8TVX - chains B and J of the 15 polymer chains in the assembly; structure by electron microscopy, 3.70 A resolution.

[Chain B]
Name: DNA-directed RNA polymerase subunit beta
Source organism: Saccharomyces cerevisiae
Notes: EC 2.7.7.6
UniProt: A0A6A5Q4H2 (A0A6A5Q4H2_YEASX); residue numbers follow UniProt; this construct covers 1-1224
Amino-acid sequence (1224 residues; row label = number of the first residue in the row):
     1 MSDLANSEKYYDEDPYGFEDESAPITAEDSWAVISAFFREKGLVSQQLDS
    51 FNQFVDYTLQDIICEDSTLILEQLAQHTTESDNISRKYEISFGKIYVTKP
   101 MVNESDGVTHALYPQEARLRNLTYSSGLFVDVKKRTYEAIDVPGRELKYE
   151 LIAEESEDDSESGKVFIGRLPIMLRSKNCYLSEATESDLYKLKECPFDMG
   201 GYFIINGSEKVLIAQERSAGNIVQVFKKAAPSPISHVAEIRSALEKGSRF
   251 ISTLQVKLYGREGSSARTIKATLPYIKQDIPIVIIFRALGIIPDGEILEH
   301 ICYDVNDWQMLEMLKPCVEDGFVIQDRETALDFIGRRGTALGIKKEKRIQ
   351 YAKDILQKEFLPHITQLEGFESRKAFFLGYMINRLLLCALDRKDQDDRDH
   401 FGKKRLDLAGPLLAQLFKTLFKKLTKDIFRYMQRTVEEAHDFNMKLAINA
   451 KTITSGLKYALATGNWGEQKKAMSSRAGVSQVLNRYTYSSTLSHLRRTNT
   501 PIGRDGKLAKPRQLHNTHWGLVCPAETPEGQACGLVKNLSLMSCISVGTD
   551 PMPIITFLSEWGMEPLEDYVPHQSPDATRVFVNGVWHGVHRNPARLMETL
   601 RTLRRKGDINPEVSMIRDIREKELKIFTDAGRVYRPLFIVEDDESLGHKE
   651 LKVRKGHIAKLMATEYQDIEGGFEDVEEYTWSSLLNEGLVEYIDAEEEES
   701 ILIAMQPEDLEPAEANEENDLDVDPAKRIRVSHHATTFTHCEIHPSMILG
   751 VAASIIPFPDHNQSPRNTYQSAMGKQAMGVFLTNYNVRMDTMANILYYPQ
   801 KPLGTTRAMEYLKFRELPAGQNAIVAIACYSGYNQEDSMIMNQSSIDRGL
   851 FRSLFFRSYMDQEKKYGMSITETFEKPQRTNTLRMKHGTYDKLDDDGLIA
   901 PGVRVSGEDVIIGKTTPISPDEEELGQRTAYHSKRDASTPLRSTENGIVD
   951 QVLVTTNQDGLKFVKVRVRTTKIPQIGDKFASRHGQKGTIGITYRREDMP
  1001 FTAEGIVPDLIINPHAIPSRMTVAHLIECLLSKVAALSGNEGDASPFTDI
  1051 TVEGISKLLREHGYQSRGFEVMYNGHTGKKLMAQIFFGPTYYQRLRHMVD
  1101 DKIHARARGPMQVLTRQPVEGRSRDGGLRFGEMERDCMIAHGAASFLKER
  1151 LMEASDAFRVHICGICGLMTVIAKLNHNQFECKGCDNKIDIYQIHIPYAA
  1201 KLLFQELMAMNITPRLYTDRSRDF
Disordered / not traced: 1-19, 73-86, 140-161, 244-251, 340-346, 436-441, 468-475, 503-513, 673-676, 717-735, 880-944
Bound ions: Zn2+: Cys-1163, Cys-1166, Cys-1182, Cys-1185

[Chain J]
Name: DNA-directed RNA polymerases II subunit RPABC5
Source organism: Saccharomyces cerevisiae
UniProt: A0A6A5Q7Q6 (A0A6A5Q7Q6_YEASX); residues 1-70 here = UniProt positions 1-70
Amino-acid sequence (70 residues; row label = number of the first residue in the row):
     1 MIVPVRCFSCGKVVGDKWESYLNLLQEDELDEGTALSRLGLKRYCCRRMI
    51 LTHVDLIEKFLRYNPLEKRD
Disordered / not traced: 66-70
Bound ions: Zn2+: Cys-7, Cys-10, Cys-45, Cys-46

[Chain B / chain J interface]
Pairs across the interface (56; chain B residue first):
  Tyr-190(B) / Lys-59(J)
  Tyr-190(B) / Arg-62(J)
  Tyr-190(B) / Tyr-63(J)  hydrophobic
  Lys-193(B) / Tyr-63(J)
  Lys-193(B) / Pro-65(J)
  Glu-194(B) / Tyr-63(J)  hydrogen bond (backbone-side chain)
  Cys-195(B) / Tyr-63(J)
  Thr-783(B) / Phe-60(J)
  Thr-783(B) / Tyr-63(J)  hydrogen bond
  Asn-784(B) / Tyr-63(J)
  Tyr-785(B) / Phe-60(J)  hydrophobic
  Leu-796(B) / Met-1(J)
  Tyr-797(B) / Met-1(J)
  Tyr-798(B) / Ile-2(J)
  Tyr-798(B) / Pro-4(J)  hydrophobic
  Gln-800(B) / Phe-8(J)
  Gln-800(B) / Arg-48(J)
  Gln-800(B) / Met-49(J)
  Gln-800(B) / Thr-52(J)
  Lys-801(B) / Thr-52(J)  hydrogen bond (backbone-backbone)
  Lys-801(B) / Val-54(J)
  Leu-803(B) / Thr-52(J)
  Arg-815(B) / Val-54(J)
  Glu-816(B) / Val-54(J)
  Glu-816(B) / Leu-56(J)
  Glu-816(B) / Lys-59(J)  salt bridge
  Leu-817(B) / Leu-56(J)  hydrophobic
  Pro-818(B) / Val-54(J)  hydrophobic
  Gln-821(B) / Phe-8(J)
  Asn-822(B) / Arg-48(J)  hydrogen bond (backbone-side chain)
  Asn-822(B) / Thr-52(J)
  Ile-824(B) / Arg-48(J)
  Ser-845(B) / Phe-8(J)
  Arg-848(B) / Cys-7(J)  hydrogen bond (side chain-backbone)
  Arg-848(B) / Phe-8(J)  hydrogen bond (side chain-backbone)
  Arg-848(B) / Ser-9(J)  hydrogen bond (side chain-backbone)
  Arg-848(B) / Cys-10(J)  hydrogen bond (side chain-backbone)
  Arg-848(B) / Gly-11(J)
  Gly-849(B) / Phe-8(J)
  Leu-850(B) / Phe-8(J)
  Arg-996(B) / Ser-9(J)
  Ile-1006(B) / Tyr-44(J)  hydrophobic
  Val-1007(B) / Ser-9(J)
  Asp-1009(B) / Ser-9(J)
  Asp-1009(B) / Arg-48(J)  salt bridge
  Lys-1033(B) / Tyr-44(J)
  Ala-1035(B) / Leu-51(J)
  Ala-1036(B) / Tyr-44(J)  hydrophobic
  Ala-1036(B) / Arg-47(J)  hydrogen bond (backbone-side chain)
  Leu-1037(B) / Tyr-44(J)  hydrophobic
  Leu-1037(B) / Arg-47(J)  hydrogen bond (backbone-side chain)
  Gly-1039(B) / Glu-32(J)
  Gly-1039(B) / Arg-47(J)
  Gly-1039(B) / Leu-51(J)
  Asn-1040(B) / Glu-32(J)  hydrogen bond
  Phe-1087(B) / Tyr-44(J)
Other interface residues (no listed pair), chain B (46 interface residues in all): Pro-196, Phe-197, Ile-795, Pro-799, Ala-823, Ser-844, Glu-1004, Ser-1038, Tyr-1064, Glu-1070, Pro-1089
Other interface residues (no listed pair), chain J (27 interface residues in all): Arg-6, Gly-33, Arg-43, Cys-45, Asp-55

[In short]
46 residues of chain B and 27 residues of chain J are in contact, with 11 hydrogen bonds and 2 salt bridges.
Among the polar pairs are Glu-816(B)/Lys-59(J), Asp-1009(B)/Arg-48(J) and Glu-194(B)/Tyr-63(J). The Zn2+ site
is built by Cys-1163(B), Cys-1166(B), Cys-1182(B) and Cys-1185(B).
Chain B is DNA-directed RNA polymerase subunit beta and chain J is DNA-directed RNA polymerases II subunit
RPABC5, both from Saccharomyces cerevisiae; the structure, Cryo-EM structure of CPD-stalled Pol II
(Conformation 2), was determined by electron microscopy together with 8TUG, 8TVP, 8TVQ, 8TVS, 8TVV, 8TVW and
8TVY from the same study.
